3OA8 - chains B and C of the 6 polymer chains in the assembly; structure by X-ray diffraction, 1.77 A resolution.

== Chain B ==
Molecule: SoxX
Source organism: Starkeya novella
Reference sequence: Q7BQR5 (Q7BQR5_THINO); residue numbers follow UniProt; this construct covers 1-208
Sequence (208 residues; row label = number of the first residue in the row):
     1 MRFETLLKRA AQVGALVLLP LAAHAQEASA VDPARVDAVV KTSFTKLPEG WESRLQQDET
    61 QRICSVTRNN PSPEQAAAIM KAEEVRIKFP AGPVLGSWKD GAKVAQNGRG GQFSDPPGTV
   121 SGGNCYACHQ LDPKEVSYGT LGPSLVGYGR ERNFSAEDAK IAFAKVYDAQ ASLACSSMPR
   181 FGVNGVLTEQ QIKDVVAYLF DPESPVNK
Not modelled in the structure: 1-28
Cystine bridges: Cys-64/Cys-175
Covalently attached groups: heme c (HEC) linked to Cys-125
Metal / ion sites: heme c Fe: His-129, Met-178
Small-molecule neighbours: heme c (HEC): Gly-123, Asn-124, Cys-128, His-129, Leu-141, Gly-142, Pro-143, Leu-145, Tyr-148, Arg-152, Lys-165, Val-166, Ala-169, Leu-173, Ser-176, Ser-177, Met-178, Pro-179, Phe-181, Leu-187, Val-195, Leu-199

== Chain C ==
Molecule: SoxA
Source organism: Starkeya novella
Reference sequence: Q7BQR6 (Q7BQR6_THINO); numbering as in UniProt (aligned over 1-275)
Sequence (275 residues; each row starts with the number of its first residue):
     1 MRRFAAGCLA LALLVLPFVL TGARAAEDES EKEIERYRQM IEDPMANPGF LNVDRGEVLW
    61 SEPRGTRNVS LETCDLGEGP GKLEGAYAHL PRYFADTGKV MDLEQRLLWC METIQGRDTK
   121 PLVAKPFSGP GRTSDMEDLV AFIANKSDGV KIKVALATPQ EKEMYAIGEA LFFRRSSIND
   181 FSCSTCHGAA GKRIRLQALP QLDVPGKDAQ LTMATWPTYR VSQSALRTMQ HRMWDCYRQM
   241 RMPAPDYASE AVTALTLYLT KQAEGGELKV PSIKR
Not modelled in the structure: 1-45, 275
Modified / non-standard residues: Cys-236 (s-mercaptocysteine; CSS)
Cystine bridges: Cys-74/Cys-110
Covalently attached groups: heme c (HEC) linked to Cys-183
Metal / ion sites: heme c Fe: His-187, Cys-236
Small-molecule neighbours: heme c (HEC): Phe-181, Ser-182, Cys-186, His-187, Ile-194, Gln-197, Ala-198, Leu-199, Pro-200, Leu-202, Thr-212, Met-213, Trp-216, Met-229, Arg-232, Met-233, Cys-236, Tyr-237, Gln-239, Met-240, Leu-255, Leu-259, Lys-274

== Interface between chain B and chain C ==
Residue-residue contacts - 8 pairs, chain B then chain C:
  Ser-29(B) with Glu-169(C), hydrogen bond
  Val-31(B) with Pro-205(C)
  Asp-32(B) with Pro-205(C)
  Ala-34(B) with Pro-205(C); Gly-206(C); Gln-210(C)
  Arg-62(B) with Ala-190(C); Gln-201(C), hydrogen bond
Other interface residues (no listed pair), chain B (7 interface residues in all): Pro-33, Glu-59
Other interface residues (no listed pair), chain C (11 interface residues in all): Tyr-165, Ala-189, Asp-203, Val-204, Gln-262

== Overview ==
7 residues of chain B and 11 residues of chain C are in contact; the contacts include 2 hydrogen bonds. Among
the polar pairs are Ser-29(B)/Glu-169(C) and Arg-62(B)/Gln-201(C). Covalently linked heme c: at Cys-125(B).
Heme c is covalently linked to Cys-183(C).
Chain B is SoxX and chain C is SoxA, both from Starkeya novella; the structure, Diheme SoxAX, was determined
by X-ray diffraction.
